PDB entry 5C4W | X-ray diffraction, 2.65 A resolution | chains A and B of the 4 polymer chains in the assembly

[Chain A]
Protein: VP1
From: Coxsackievirus A16
UniProtKB: I3W9E1 (I3W9E1_9ENTO); residues 1-297 here correspond to UniProt positions 566-862 (UniProt number = residue number + 565)
Amino-acid sequence (297 residues; numbered 1 to 297; the number before each row is that of its first residue):
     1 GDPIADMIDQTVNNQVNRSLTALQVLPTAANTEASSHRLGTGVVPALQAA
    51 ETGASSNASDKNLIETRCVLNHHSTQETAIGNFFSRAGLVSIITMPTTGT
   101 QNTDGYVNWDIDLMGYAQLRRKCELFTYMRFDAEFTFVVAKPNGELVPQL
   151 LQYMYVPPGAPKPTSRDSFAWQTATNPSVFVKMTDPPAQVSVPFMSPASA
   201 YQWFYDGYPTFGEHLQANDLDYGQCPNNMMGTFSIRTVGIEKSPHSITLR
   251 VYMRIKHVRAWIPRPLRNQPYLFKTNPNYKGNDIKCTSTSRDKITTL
Disordered / not traced: 1, 9-17
Ion coordination: K+ site 1: T28, A29, N31, N71; Na+: L47 (shared with 1 residue of chain D); K+ site 2: Q189 (shared with 2 residues of chain C)
Residues lining bound ligands: sphingosine (SPH): I111, D112, L113, M114, F135, F137, Y153, Y155, P177, V179, V190, V192, M195, Y201, W203, N228, M230, F233
Reported in the primary citation:
  - binding site for sphingosine: I111 to M114, W203
  - contacts within the chain: S91-W109

[Chain B]
Protein: VP2
From: Coxsackievirus A16
UniProtKB: I3W9E1 (I3W9E1_9ENTO); residues 1-254 here correspond to UniProt positions 70-323 (UniProt number = residue number + 69)
Amino-acid sequence (254 residues; numbered 1 to 254; the number before each row is that of its first residue):
     1 SPSAEACGYSDRVAQLTIGNSTITTQEAANIVIAYGEWPEYCPDTDATAV
    51 DKPTRPDVSVNRFFTLDTKSWAKDSKGWYWKFPDVLTEVGVFGQNAQFHY
   101 LYRSGFCVHVQCNASKFHQGALLVAVLPEYVLGTIAGGTGNENSHPPYAT
   151 TQPGQVGAVLTHPYVLDAGIPLSQLTVCPHQWINLRTNNCATIIVPYMNT
   201 VPFDSALNHCNFGLLVIPVVPLDFNTGATSEIPITVTIAPMCAEFAGLRQ
   251 AVKQ
Disordered / not traced: 1-9

[How chain A and chain B interact]
Pairs across the interface - 110 pairs, chain A then chain B:
  R18(A) with E37(B); W38(B), hydrogen bond (backbone-backbone)
  S19(A) with G36(B); E37(B)
  L20(A) with G36(B)
  A50(A) with W182(B)
  E51(A) with Q181(B); W182(B), hydrogen bond (backbone-backbone); N184(B), hydrogen bond; T187(B), hydrogen bond; N188(B)
  T52(A) with A29(B); V32(B); H180(B); Q181(B), hydrogen bond (backbone-side chain)
  G53(A) with H180(B)
  T127(A) with E129(B)
  Y128(A) with E129(B), hydrogen bond; M198(B); N199(B); T200(B)
  A198(A) with T200(B)
  S199(A) with T200(B), hydrogen bond (backbone-backbone)
  A200(A) with T200(B)
  Q202(A) with E129(B), hydrogen bond; T200(B), hydrogen bond
  F204(A) with E129(B); V131(B), hydrophobic
  Y205(A) with E129(B); V131(B); H209(B)
  D206(A) with K81(B), salt bridge; E129(B), hydrogen bond (backbone-side chain); Y130(B); V131(B); H209(B); C210(B), hydrogen bond (backbone-backbone)
  G207(A) with N208(B)
  Y208(A) with Y148(B); T151(B), hydrogen bond; N208(B), hydrogen bond (backbone-backbone)
  T210(A) with N208(B)
  F211(A) with S205(B); N208(B); Q254(B)
  G212(A) with Q254(B), hydrogen bond (backbone-backbone)
  E213(A) with Q254(B)
  H214(A) with Y148(B); Q254(B)
  D219(A) with H145(B); P146(B); P147(B); Y148(B)
  L220(A) with H145(B)
  Y222(A) with K81(B); Y130(B); V131(B); L132(B), hydrogen bond (side chain-backbone); T151(B)
  I262(A) with Y35(B); P128(B), hydrophobic; M198(B), hydrophobic
  P263(A) with V177(B)
  R264(A) with L127(B); P128(B), hydrogen bond (side chain-backbone); E129(B), hydrogen bond (side chain-backbone)
  P265(A) with I170(B); P171(B); Q174(B); L175(B)
  L266(A) with P171(B); Q174(B), hydrogen bond (backbone-side chain)
  R267(A) with A168(B), hydrogen bond (side chain-backbone); G169(B)
  N268(A) with G169(B), hydrogen bond (backbone-backbone); I170(B); P171(B)
  Q269(A) with V165(B); G169(B)
  L272(A) with A136(B), hydrophobic
  F273(A) with E142(B); N143(B)
  N276(A) with N143(B), hydrogen bond; H145(B)
  P277(A) with V131(B); L132(B); A168(B)
  N278(A) with G133(B); T134(B), hydrogen bond (side chain-backbone); N143(B), hydrogen bond; S144(B), hydrogen bond (side chain-backbone)
  Y279(A) with T134(B), hydrogen bond (backbone-backbone); I135(B); A136(B); H162(B); V165(B), hydrophobic; D167(B); A168(B); G169(B)
  K280(A) with G138(B); T139(B)
  G281(A) with I135(B), hydrogen bond (backbone-backbone); G138(B)
  N282(A) with G138(B), hydrogen bond (backbone-backbone); T139(B)
  I284(A) with H162(B)
  K285(A) with Y164(B)
  C286(A) with Y164(B)
  T287(A) with Y164(B), hydrogen bond (backbone-side chain); P171(B)
Other interface residues (no listed pair), chain A (48 interface residues in all): Q216
Other interface residues (no listed pair), chain B (62 interface residues in all): N30, E40, Y100, G140, Q152, C178, V201, L207, R249, V252

[In short]
Chain A and chain B form an interface of 48 and 62 residues respectively; the contacts include 28 hydrogen
bonds and 1 salt bridge. Among the polar pairs are D206(A)-K81(B), E51(A)-N184(B) and E51(A)-T187(B). From the
paper: a binding site for sphingosine at I111(A) and W203(A); contacts within the chain involving W109(A) and
S91(A).
Here chain A is VP1 and chain B is VP2, both from Coxsackievirus A16. Entry 5C4W (Crystal structure of
coxsackievirus A16) was determined by X-ray diffraction, deposited together with 5C8C and 5C9A.
